PDB entry 5IPN | X-ray diffraction, 4.61 A resolution (low resolution: residue-level contacts below are approximate; hydrogen-bond / salt-bridge calls are withheld) | chains A and C of the 9 polymer chains in the assembly

Chain A:
Molecule: DNA-directed RNA polymerase subunit alpha
From: Escherichia coli
Notes: EC 2.7.7.6
Reference sequence: P0A7Z4 (RPOA_ECOLI); numbering as in UniProt (aligned over 1-235)
Amino-acid sequence (242 residues; row label = number of the first residue in the row; numbers below 1 keep their minus sign (Ala-6 is residue -6)):
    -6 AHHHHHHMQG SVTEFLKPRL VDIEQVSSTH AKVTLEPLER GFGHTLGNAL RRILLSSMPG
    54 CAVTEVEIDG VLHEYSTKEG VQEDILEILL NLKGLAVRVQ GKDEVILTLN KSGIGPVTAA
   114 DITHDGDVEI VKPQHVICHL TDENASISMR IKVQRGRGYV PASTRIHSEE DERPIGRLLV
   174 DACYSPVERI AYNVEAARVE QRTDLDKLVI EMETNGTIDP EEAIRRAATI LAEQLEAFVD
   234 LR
Disordered / not traced: -6 to 5
Sequence notes: expression tag (-6 to 0)
Swiss-Prot annotation at these positions:
  - region: Glu162 to Glu165 (Required for interaction with Crp at class II promoters)
  - mutagenesis: Arg45 (R45C: In rpoA112; temperature-sensitive, blocks RNA polymerase assembly), Glu162 to Glu165 (5-fold decrease in CRP-class II promoter-dependent transcription), Glu165 (E165K: 5-fold decrease in CRP-class II promoter-dependent transcription), Arg191 (R191C: In rpoA101; temperature-sensitive)

Chain C:
Molecule: DNA-directed RNA polymerase subunit beta
From: Escherichia coli
Notes: EC 2.7.7.6
Reference sequence: P0A8V2 (RPOB_ECOLI); residue numbers follow UniProt; this construct covers 1-1342
Amino-acid sequence (1342 residues; numbered 1 to 1342; the number before each row is that of its first residue):
     1 MVYSYTEKKR IRKDFGKRPQ VLDVPYLLSI QLDSFQKFIE QDPEGQYGLE AAFRSVFPIQ
    61 SYSGNSELQY VSYRLGEPVF DVQECQIRGV TYSAPLRVKL RLVIYEREAP EGTVKDIKEQ
   121 EVYMGEIPLM TDNGTFVING TERVIVSQLH RSPGVFFDSD KGKTHSSGKV LYNARIIPYR
   181 GSWLDFEFDP KDNLFVRIDR RRKLPATIIL RALNYTTEQI LDLFFEKVIF EIRDNKLQME
   241 LVPERLRGET ASFDIEANGK VYVEKGRRIT ARHIRQLEKD DVKLIEVPVE YIAGKVVAKD
   301 YIDESTGELI CAANMELSLD LLAKLSQSGH KRIETLFTND LDHGPYISET LRVDPTNDRL
   361 SALVEIYRMM RPGEPPTREA AESLFENLFF SEDRYDLSAV GRMKFNRSLL REEIEGSGIL
   421 SKDDIIDVMK KLIDIRNGKG EVDDIDHLGN RRIRSVGEMA ENQFRVGLVR VERAVKERLS
   481 LGDLDTLMPQ DMINAKPISA AVKEFFGSSQ LSQFMDQNNP LSEITHKRRI SALGPGGLTR
   541 ERAGFEVRDV HPTHYGRVCP IETPEGPNIG LINSLSVYAQ TNEYGFLETP YRKVTDGVVT
   601 DEIHYLSAIE EGNYVIAQAN SNLDEEGHFV EDLVTCRSKG ESSLFSRDQV DYMDVSTQQV
   661 VSVGASLIPF LEHDDANRAL MGANMQRQAV PTLRADKPLV GTGMERAVAV DSGVTAVAKR
   721 GGVVQYVDAS RIVIKVNEDE MYPGEAGIDI YNLTKYTRSN QNTCINQMPC VSLGEPVERG
   781 DVLADGPSTD LGELALGQNM RVAFMPWNGY NFEDSILVSE RVVQEDRFTT IHIQELACVS
   841 RDTKLGPEEI TADIPNVGEA ALSKLDESGI VYIGAEVTGG DILVGKVTPK GETQLTPEEK
   901 LLRAIFGEKA SDVKDSSLRV PNGVSGTVID VQVFTRDGVE KDKRALEIEE MQLKQAKKDL
   961 SEELQILEAG LFSRIRAVLV AGGVEAEKLD KLPRDRWLEL GLTDEEKQNQ LEQLAEQYDE
  1021 LKHEFEKKLE AKRRKITQGD DLAPGVLKIV KVYLAVKRRI QPGDKMAGRH GNKGVISKIN
  1081 PIEDMPYDEN GTPVDIVLNP LGVPSRMNIG QILETHLGMA AKGIGDKINA MLKQQQEVAK
  1141 LREFIQRAYD LGADVRQKVD LSTFSDEEVM RLAENLRKGM PIATPVFDGA KEAEIKELLK
  1201 LGDLPTSGQI RLYDGRTGEQ FERPVTVGYM YMLKLNHLVD DKMHARSTGS YSLVTQQPLG
  1261 GKAQFGGQRF GEMEVWALEA YGAAYTLQEM LTVKSDDVNG RTKMYKNIVD GNHQMEPGMP
  1321 ESFNVLLKEI RSLGINIELE DE
Disordered / not traced: 1-2
Swiss-Prot annotation at these positions:
  - modified residue (N6-acetyllysine): Lys1022, Lys1200
  - mutagenesis: Ile561 (I561S: Resistant to antibiotics salinamide A and B), Ile569 (I569S: Resistant to antibiotics salinamide A and B), Ala665 (A665E: Resistant to antibiotics salinamide A and B), Asp675 (D675A/G: Resistant to antibiotics salinamide A and B), Asn677 (N677H/K: Resistant to antibiotics salinamide A and B), Leu680 (L680M: Resistant to antibiotics salinamide A and B), Glu813 (E813K: Disrupts the enzyme's active center)

How chain A and chain C interact:
Pairs across the interface (57):
  Asn41(A) - Tyr1087(C)
  Asn41(A) - Gly1215(C)
  Asn41(A) - Arg1216(C)
  Asn41(A) - Thr1217(C)
  Asn41(A) - Gly1218(C)
  Arg44(A) - Glu1083(C)
  Arg44(A) - Tyr1087(C)
  Arg44(A) - Gly1215(C)
  Arg45(A) - Glu1083(C)
  Arg45(A) - Asp1084(C)
  Arg45(A) - Gly1215(C)
  Arg45(A) - Arg1216(C)
  Ser49(A) - Glu1083(C)
  Leu65(A) - Ile873(C)
  His66(A) - Ile873(C)
  His66(A) - Gly874(C)
  His66(A) - Thr927(C)
  His66(A) - Ile929(C)
  Tyr68(A) - Tyr756(C)
  Tyr68(A) - Ile929(C)
  Tyr68(A) - Ala1055(C)
  Tyr68(A) - Lys1057(C)
  Thr70(A) - Ala729(C)
  Lys71(A) - Asp728(C)
  Glu72(A) - Tyr726(C)
  Glu72(A) - Asp728(C)
  Gly73(A) - Tyr726(C)
  Gly73(A) - Asp728(C)
  Val74(A) - Asp728(C)
  Val74(A) - Ala729(C)
  Gln75(A) - Val727(C)
  Gln75(A) - Ala729(C)
  Gln75(A) - Val771(C)
  Gln75(A) - Leu773(C)
  Asp77(A) - Ala729(C)
  Asp77(A) - Lys755(C)
  Asp77(A) - Tyr756(C)
  Asp77(A) - Asn766(C)
  Lys86(A) - Asp826(C)
  Thr134(A) - Tyr726(C)
  Thr134(A) - Val727(C)
  Thr134(A) - Leu773(C)
  Asp135(A) - Tyr726(C)
  Tyr152(A) - Gln824(C)
  Tyr152(A) - Asp826(C)
  Tyr152(A) - Arg1059(C)
  Pro154(A) - Arg1059(C)
  Ser156(A) - Arg1059(C)
  Ile159(A) - Glu876(C)
  Asp174(A) - Asp826(C)
  Asp174(A) - Lys1057(C)
  Glu181(A) - Arg821(C)
  Arg182(A) - Asn1090(C)
  Ala184(A) - Asn1090(C)
  Ala184(A) - Gly1091(C)
  Tyr185(A) - Tyr1087(C)
  Tyr185(A) - Gly1218(C)
Other interface residues (no listed pair), chain A (35 interface residues in all): His37, Leu48, Leu79, Glu80, Leu83, Glu165, Ile168, Ile183, Asn186
Other interface residues (no listed pair), chain C (42 interface residues in all): Leu693, Arg694, Ser730, Met768, Pro769, Ser772, Val823, Lys864, Tyr872, Val928, Val1056, Glu1089, Thr1092

Overview:
35 residues of chain A face 42 of chain C across their interface. From UniProt: 6 mutagenesis sites on chain
A; 7 mutagenesis sites on chain C.
Chain A is DNA-directed RNA polymerase subunit alpha and chain C is DNA-directed RNA polymerase subunit beta,
both from Escherichia coli; the structure, SigmaS-transcription initiation complex with 4-nt nascent RNA, was
determined by X-ray diffraction together with 5IPL and 5IPM from the same study.
